Entry 3NZX (X-ray diffraction, 2.70 A resolution); this record covers chains I and Y of the 30 polymer chains in the assembly.

[Chain I]
Name: Proteasome component PUP3
Organism: Saccharomyces cerevisiae
Notes: EC 3.4.25.1
UniProt: P25451 (PSB3_YEAST); the construct lacks a stretch of the UniProt sequence and is renumbered around it, so the offset changes along the chain: -9 to -1 = UniProt 1-9; 1-36 = UniProt 10-45; 38-105 = UniProt 46-113; 106-122 = UniProt 117-133; 2 more segments
Chain sequence (205 residues; numbered -9 to 194 plus 4 insertion-coded residues; 3 numbers in that range are skipped by the numbering (no residue carries them; nothing is unmodelled there); the number before each row is that of its first residue; a row labelled like 10A-10C holds insertion residues (10A, then the next letters in order); numbers below 1 keep their minus sign (Met-9 is residue -9)):
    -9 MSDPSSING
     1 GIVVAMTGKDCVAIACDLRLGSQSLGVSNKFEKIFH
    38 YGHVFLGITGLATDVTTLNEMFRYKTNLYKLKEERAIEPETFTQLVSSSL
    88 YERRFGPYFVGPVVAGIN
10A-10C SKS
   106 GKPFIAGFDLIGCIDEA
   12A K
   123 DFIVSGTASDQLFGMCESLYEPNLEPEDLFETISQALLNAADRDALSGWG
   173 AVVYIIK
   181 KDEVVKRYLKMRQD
Unresolved in the structure: -9
Swiss-Prot annotation at these positions:
  - modified residue: Ser22 (Phosphoserine)
  - cross-link: Lys62 (Glycyl lysine isopeptide (Lys-Gly) (interchain with G-Cter in ubiquitin))

[Chain Y]
Name: Proteasome component PRE2
Organism: Saccharomyces cerevisiae
Notes: EC 3.4.25.1
UniProt: P30656 (PSB5_YEAST); the construct lacks a stretch of the UniProt sequence and is renumbered around it, so the offset changes along the chain: -74 to 105 = UniProt 1-180; 106-181 = UniProt 183-258; 183-211 = UniProt 259-287
Chain sequence (287 residues; each row starts with the number of its first residue; note: 1 number in that range is skipped by the numbering (no residue carries it; nothing is unmodelled there); a row labelled like 10A-10B holds insertion residues (10A, then the next letters in order); numbers below 1 keep their minus sign (Met-74 is residue -74)):
   -74 MQAIADSFSVPNRLVKELQYDNEQNLESDFVTGASQFQRLAPSLTVPPIA
   -24 SPQQFLRAHTDDSRNPDCKIKIAHGTTTLAFRFQGGIIVAVDSRATAGNW
    26 VASQTVKKVIEINPFLLGTMAGGAADCQFWETWLGSQCRLHELREKERIS
    76 VAAASKILSNLVYQYKGAGLSMGTMICGYT
10A-10B RK
   106 EGPTIYYVDSDGTRLKGDIFCVGSGQTFAYGVLDSNYKWDLSVEDALYLG
   156 KRSILAAAHRDAYSGGSVNLYHVTED
   183 GWIYHGNHDVGELFWKVKEEEGSFNNVIG
Unresolved in the structure: -74 to 0

[Interface between chain I and chain Y]
Contacting residue pairs - 46 pairs, chain I then chain Y:
  Arg19(I) - Ala167(Y)
  Ser24(I) - Arg165(Y)
  Ser24(I) - Asp166(Y)
  Ser24(I) - Ala167(Y)  hydrogen bond (backbone-backbone)
  Ser24(I) - Tyr168(Y)
  Leu25(I) - Phe133(Y)  hydrophobic
  Leu25(I) - Arg165(Y)
  Gly26(I) - Arg165(Y)  hydrogen bond (backbone-side chain)
  Val27(I) - Arg165(Y)  hydrogen bond (backbone-side chain)
  Asn29(I) - His164(Y)
  Asn29(I) - Asn208(Y)  hydrogen bond
  Asn29(I) - Val209(Y)
  Lys30(I) - Asn208(Y)  hydrogen bond (side chain-backbone)
  Gln133(I) - Trp25(Y)
  Arg165(I) - Asn24(Y)
  Arg165(I) - Trp25(Y)
  Arg165(I) - Val26(Y)  hydrogen bond (side chain-backbone)
  Arg165(I) - Ala27(Y)  hydrogen bond (side chain-backbone)
  Arg165(I) - Ser28(Y)
  Asp166(I) - Asn24(Y)
  Asp166(I) - Val26(Y)
  Ala167(I) - Asn24(Y)  hydrogen bond (backbone-backbone)
  Ala167(I) - Val26(Y)
  Ala167(I) - Ala167(Y)
  Ala167(I) - Tyr168(Y)  hydrophobic
  Leu168(I) - Asn24(Y)
  Trp171(I) - His164(Y)  hydrogen bond (side chain-backbone)
  Trp171(I) - Arg165(Y)
  Lys190(I) - Trp197(Y)
  Met191(I) - Trp197(Y)
  Arg192(I) - Gln29(Y)
  Arg192(I) - Gly171(Y)  hydrogen bond (side chain-backbone)
  Arg192(I) - Asp191(Y)  salt bridge
  Arg192(I) - Gly193(Y)
  Gln193(I) - His164(Y)  hydrogen bond (backbone-side chain)
  Gln193(I) - Phe196(Y)
  Gln193(I) - Trp197(Y)
  Gln193(I) - Val209(Y)
  Asp194(I) - Arg19(Y)  salt bridge
  Asp194(I) - Gln29(Y)  hydrogen bond
  Asp194(I) - Ala163(Y)
  Asp194(I) - Asp166(Y)
  Asp194(I) - Ser169(Y)
  Asp194(I) - Gly170(Y)
  Asp194(I) - Gly171(Y)  hydrogen bond (side chain-backbone)
  Asp194(I) - Val192(Y)
Other interface residues (no listed pair), chain I (20 interface residues in all): Ser-4, Asp164
Other interface residues (no listed pair), chain Y (25 interface residues in all): Ile210

[Summary]
The interface between chain I and chain Y involves 20 residues on one side and 25 on the other, with 13
hydrogen bonds and 2 salt bridges. Among the polar pairs are Arg192(I)-Asp191(Y), Asp194(I)-Arg19(Y) and
Gly26(I)-Arg165(Y).
Chain I is Proteasome component PUP3 and chain Y is Proteasome component PRE2, both from Saccharomyces
cerevisiae; the structure, Crystal structure of the yeast 20S proteasome in complex with ligand 2c, was
determined by X-ray diffraction (same publication as 3NZJ and 3NZW).
